Entry 8VYL (X-ray diffraction, 2.02 A resolution); this record covers chains A and E of the 6 polymer chains in the assembly.

== Chain A ==
Name: Hemoglobin subunit alpha
Organism: Homo sapiens
UniProtKB: P69905 (HBA_HUMAN); residues 0-141 here correspond to UniProt positions 1-142 (UniProt number = residue number + 1)
Sequence (142 residues; row label = number of the first residue in the row; numbering starts at 0):
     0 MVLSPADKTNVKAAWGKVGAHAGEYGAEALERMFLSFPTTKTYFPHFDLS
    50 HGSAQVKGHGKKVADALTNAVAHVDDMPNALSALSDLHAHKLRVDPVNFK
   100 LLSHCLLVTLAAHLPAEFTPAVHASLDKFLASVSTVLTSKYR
Not modelled in the structure: 0, 138-141
UniProt features mapped onto this chain:
  - binding site (O2): His58
  - binding site (heme b): His87
  - site: Thr8, Asn9 (Microbial infection: Cleavage), Lys11 (Not glycated), Ala13, Trp14 (Microbial infection: Cleavage), Tyr24, Gly25 (Microbial infection: Cleavage), Leu29, Glu30 (Microbial infection: Cleavage), His45, Phe46 (Microbial infection: Cleavage), Asp47, Leu48 (Microbial infection: Cleavage), Ser52, Ala53 (Microbial infection: Cleavage), Val55, Lys56 (Microbial infection: Cleavage), Lys56 (Not glycated), Gly59, Lys60 (Microbial infection: Cleavage), Lys60 (Not glycated), Lys90 (Not glycated), Leu91, Arg92 (Microbial infection: Cleavage), Lys99 (Not glycated), Leu106, Val107 (Microbial infection: Cleavage), Thr108, Leu109 (Microbial infection: Cleavage), Val121, His122 (Microbial infection: Cleavage), Ser133, Thr134 (Microbial infection: Cleavage)
  - modified residue: Ser3 (Phosphoserine), Lys7 (N6-succinyllysine), Thr8 (Phosphothreonine), Lys11 (N6-succinyllysine), Lys16 (N6-acetyllysine), Tyr24 (Phosphotyrosine), Ser35 (Phosphoserine), Lys40 (N6-succinyllysine), Ser49 (Phosphoserine), Ser102 (Phosphoserine), Thr108 (Phosphothreonine), Ser124 (Phosphoserine), Ser131 (Phosphoserine), Thr134 (Phosphothreonine), Thr137 (Phosphothreonine), Ser138 (Phosphoserine)
  - glycosylation (N-linked (Glc) (glycation) lysine): Lys7, Lys16, Lys40, Lys61
Metal / ion sites: heme Fe near His87 (its only coordinating residue here)
Small-molecule neighbours:
  - acetyl group (ACE): Tyr42, Phe43, Pro44, His45, Phe46
  - heme (HEM): Met32, Thr39, Tyr42, Phe43, Phe46, His58, Lys61, Val62, Ala65, Leu66, Leu83, Leu86, His87, Leu91, Val93, Asn97, Phe98, Leu101, Val132, Leu136

== Chain E ==
Name: Nanobody BtNbE11
Organism: Escherichia coli
Notes: antibody fragment or engineered binder
Sequence (140 residues; row label = number of the first residue in the row):
     1 MGAQVQLQESGGGLVQPGGSLRLSCAASGFIFSTYSMGWFRQAPGKEREF
    51 VAASTWGGVTTNYADSVKGRFTISTDNAKNTVYLQMNSLNSGDTAVYYCA
   101 AARFLQNARLTTGPYDYWGQGTQVTVSSGGGSLEHHHHHH
Not modelled in the structure: 1-2, 130-140
Disulfide bonds: Cys25-Cys99

== Interface between chain A and chain E ==
Contacting residue pairs (7):
  Ala110(A) - Gln106(E)
  Ala111(A) - Gln106(E)  hydrogen bond (backbone-side chain)
  Pro114(A) - Trp56(E)  hydrophobic
  Pro114(A) - Phe104(E)
  Pro114(A) - Gln106(E)
  Ala115(A) - Arg103(E)
  Ala115(A) - Phe104(E)  hydrophobic

== In short ==
Chain A and chain E each contribute 4 residues to their interface, with 1 hydrogen bond. Its one
hydrogen-bonded contact is Ala111(A)-Gln106(E). Chain A binds heme and acetyl group. Curated annotation
(UniProt) lists O2-binding residue His58(A) and heme b-binding residue His87(A) on chain A.
Chain A is Hemoglobin subunit alpha (Homo sapiens) and chain E is Nanobody BtNbE11 (Escherichia coli); the
structure, The structure of Human Hemoglobin in Complex with Nanobody BtNbE11, was determined by X-ray
diffraction.
